PDB entry 7ZN2 | electron microscopy, 4.29 A resolution (low resolution: residue-level contacts below are approximate; hydrogen-bond / salt-bridge calls are withheld) | chains C and A of the 36 polymer chains in the assembly

[Chain C (and A)]
Molecule: Tail tube protein
Source organism: Escherichia phage T5
Notes: chain A of this document is another copy of the same molecule, construct and numbering; everything in this record applies to it too
UniProt: Q6QGE2 (TUBE_BPT5); numbering as in UniProt (aligned over 1-464)
Sequence (464 residues; row label = number of the first residue in the row):
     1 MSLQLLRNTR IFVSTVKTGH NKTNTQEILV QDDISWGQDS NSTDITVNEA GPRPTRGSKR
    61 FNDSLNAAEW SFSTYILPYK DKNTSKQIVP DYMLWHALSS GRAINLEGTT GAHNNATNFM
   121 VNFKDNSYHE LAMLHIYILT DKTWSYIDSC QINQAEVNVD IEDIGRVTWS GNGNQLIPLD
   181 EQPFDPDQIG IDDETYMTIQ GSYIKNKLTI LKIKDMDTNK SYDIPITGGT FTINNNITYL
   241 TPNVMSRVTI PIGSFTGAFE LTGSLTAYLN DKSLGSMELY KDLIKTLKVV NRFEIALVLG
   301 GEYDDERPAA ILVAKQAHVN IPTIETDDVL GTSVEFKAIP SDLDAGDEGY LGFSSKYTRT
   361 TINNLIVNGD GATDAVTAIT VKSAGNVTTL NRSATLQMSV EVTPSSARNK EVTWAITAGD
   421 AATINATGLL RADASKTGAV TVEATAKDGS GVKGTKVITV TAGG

[Chain C / chain A interface]
Contacting residue pairs - 67 pairs, chain C then chain A:
  Asn126(C) with Arg56(A)
  Ser127(C) with Arg53(A); Pro54(A)
  Tyr128(C) with Arg53(A); Pro54(A); Arg56(A)
  His129(C) with Glu49(A); Gly51(A); Pro54(A)
  Leu131(C) with Arg56(A)
  Asn235(C) with Arg56(A)
  Thr256(C) with Arg56(A)
  Gly257(C) with Arg56(A)
  Ala258(C) with Thr46(A)
  Phe259(C) with Arg56(A); Ser58(A)
  Leu269(C) with Leu3(A)
  Asn270(C) with Met1(A); Leu3(A)
  Asp271(C) with Met1(A); Ser2(A)
  Lys272(C) with Met1(A)
  Met277(C) with Pro178(A)
  Leu287(C) with Val248(A)
  Lys288(C) with Asn62(A); Arg247(A)
  Val289(C) with Phe61(A); Asn62(A); Ser246(A); Val248(A)
  Val290(C) with Phe61(A)
  Asn291(C) with Asn62(A)
  His318(C) with Arg60(A); Phe61(A); Asn62(A)
  Asn320(C) with Ser42(A); Arg60(A); Asn62(A)
  Ile321(C) with Ser40(A)
  Pro322(C) with Gln38(A)
  Thr323(C) with Gly37(A); Gln38(A); Asp39(A)
  Ile324(C) with Trp36(A)
  Thr326(C) with Ile34(A); Ser35(A); Trp36(A)
  Asp327(C) with Leu6(A)
  Asp328(C) with Leu5(A); Leu6(A)
  Val329(C) with Gln4(A); Leu5(A)
  Leu330(C) with Gln4(A)
  Glu335(C) with Arg60(A)
  Lys337(C) with Ser58(A); Arg60(A)
  Ile339(C) with Ser58(A); Arg60(A)
  Pro340(C) with Ser58(A)
  Leu343(C) with Val47(A); Thr55(A); Arg56(A); Gly57(A); Ser58(A); Lys59(A)
  Asp344(C) with Thr55(A)
  Glu348(C) with Ser58(A)
Also at the interface, not in a pair above, chain C (46 interface residues in all): Asn234, Thr262, Tyr268, Tyr280, Lys281, Ile284, Val319, Phe336
Also at the interface, not in a pair above, chain A (37 interface residues in all): Asp44, Ala50, Pro52, Leu65, Leu176

[In short]
Chain C and chain A form an interface of 46 and 37 residues respectively.
Both chains are Tail tube protein (Escherichia phage T5). Entry 7ZN2 (Tail tip of siphophage T5 : full complex
after interaction with its bacterial receptor FhuA) was determined by electron microscopy, deposited together
with 7QG9, 7ZHJ, 7ZN4, 7ZQB and 7ZQP.
